4A2I - chains A and E of the 22 polymer chains in the assembly; structure by electron microscopy, 16.50 A resolution (very low resolution: no residue pairs are listed; an interface is given only as per-side residue counts).

[Chain A]
Molecule: 16S ribosomal RNA
Source organism: Escherichia coli
Sequence (1530 nucleotides; each row starts with the number of its first residue):
     5 UGAAGAGUUUGAUCAUGGCUCAGAUUGAACGCUGGCGGCAGGCCUAACAC
    55 AUGCAAGUCGAACGGUAACAGGAAGAAGCUUGCUUCUUUGCUGACGAGUG
   105 GCGGACGGGUGAGUAAUGUCUGGGAAACUGCCUGAUGGAGGGGGAUAACU
   155 ACUGGAAACGGUAGCUAAUACCGCAUAACGUCGCAAGACCAAAGAGGGGG
   205 ACCUUCGGGCCUCUUGCCAUCGGAUGUGCCCAGAUGGGAUUAGCUAGUAG
   255 GUGGGGUAACGGCUCACCUAGGCGACGAUCCCUAGCUGGUCUGAGAGGAU
   305 GACCAGCCACACUGGAACUGAGACACGGUCCAGACUCCUACGGGAGGCAG
   355 CAGUGGGGAAUAUUGCACAAUGGGCGCAAGCCUGAUGCAGCCAUGCCGCG
   405 UGUAUGAAGAAGGCCUUCGGGUUGUAAAGUACUUUCAGCGGGGAGGAAGG
   455 GAGUAAAGUUAAUACCUUUGCUCAUUGACGUUACCCGCAGAAGAAGCACC
   505 GGCUAACUCCGUGCCAGCAGCCGCGGUAAUACGGAGGGUGCAAGCGUUAA
   555 UCGGAAUUACUGGGCGUAAAGCGCACGCAGGCGGUUUGUUAAGUCAGAUG
   605 UGAAAUCCCCGGGCUCAACCUGGGAACUGCAUCUGAUACUGGCAAGCUUG
   655 AGUCUCGUAGAGGGGGGUAGAAUUCCAGGUGUAGCGGUGAAAUGCGUAGA
   705 GAUCUGGAGGAAUACCGGUGGCGAAGGCGGCCCCCUGGACGAAGACUGAC
   755 GCUCAGGUGCGAAAGCGUGGGGAGCAAACAGGAUUAGAUACCCUGGUAGU
   805 CCACGCCGUAAACGAUGUCGACUUGGAGGUUGUGCCCUUGAGGCGUGGCU
   855 UCCGGAGCUAACGCGUUAAGUCGACCGCCUGGGGAGUACGGCCGCAAGGU
   905 UAAAACUCAAAUGAAUUGACGGGGGCCCGCACAAGCGGUGGAGCAUGUGG
   955 UUUAAUUCGAUGCAACGCGAAGAACCUUACCUGGUCUUGACAUCCACGGA
  1005 AGUUUUCAGAGAUGAGAAUGUGCCUUCGGGAACCGUGAGACAGGUGCUGC
  1055 AUGGCUGUCGUCAGCUCGUGUUGUGAAAUGUUGGGUUAAGUCCCGCAACG
  1105 AGCGCAACCCUUAUCCUUUGUUGCCAGCGGUCCGGCCGGGAACUCAAAGG
  1155 AGACUGCCAGUGAUAAACUGGAGGAAGGUGGGGAUGACGUCAAGUCAUCA
  1205 UGGCCCUUACGACCAGGGCUACACACGUGCUACAAUGGCGCAUACAAAGA
  1255 GAAGCGACCUCGCGAGAGCAAGCGGACCUCAUAAAGUGCGUCGUAGUCCG
  1305 GAUUGGAGUCUGCAACUCGACUCCAUGAAGUCGGAAUCGCUAGUAAUCGU
  1355 GGAUCAGAAUGCCACGGUGAAUACGUUCCCGGGCCUUGUACACACCGCCC
  1405 GUCACACCAUGGGAGUGGGUUGCAAAAGAAGUAGGUAGCUUAACCUUCGG
  1455 GAGGGCGCUUACCACUUUGUGAUUCAUGACUGGGGUGAAGUCGUAACAAG
  1505 GUAACCGUAGGGGAACCUGCGGUUGGAUCA

[Chain E]
Molecule: 30S ribosomal protein S5
Source organism: Escherichia coli
Reference sequence: P0A7W1 (RS5_ECOLI); residues 10-158 here = UniProt positions 10-158
Sequence (150 residues; row label = number of the first residue in the row):
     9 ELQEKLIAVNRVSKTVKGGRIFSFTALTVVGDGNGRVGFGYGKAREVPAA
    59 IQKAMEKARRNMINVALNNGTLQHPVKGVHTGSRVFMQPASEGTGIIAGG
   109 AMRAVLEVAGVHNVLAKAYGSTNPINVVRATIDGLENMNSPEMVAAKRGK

[How chain A and chain E interact]
At this resolution (16 A) residue pairs are not listed: 33 residues of chain A and 41 of chain E lie at the interface.

[Overview]
33 residues of chain A face 41 of chain E across their interface.
Chain A is 16S ribosomal RNA and chain E is 30S ribosomal protein S5, both from Escherichia coli; the
structure, Cryo-electron Microscopy Structure of the 30S Subunit in Complex with the YjeQ Biogenesis Factor,
was determined by electron microscopy.
